Entry 7C7H (X-ray diffraction, 1.86 A resolution); this record covers chain A.

[Chain A]
Protein: Aldo-keto reductase family 1 member C3
Source organism: Homo sapiens
Notes: EC 1.3.1.20
Reference sequence: P42330 (AK1C3_HUMAN); residues 1-323 here = UniProt positions 1-323
Sequence (325 residues; numbered -1 to 323; the number before each row is that of its first residue; numbers below 1 keep their minus sign (Gly-1 is residue -1)):
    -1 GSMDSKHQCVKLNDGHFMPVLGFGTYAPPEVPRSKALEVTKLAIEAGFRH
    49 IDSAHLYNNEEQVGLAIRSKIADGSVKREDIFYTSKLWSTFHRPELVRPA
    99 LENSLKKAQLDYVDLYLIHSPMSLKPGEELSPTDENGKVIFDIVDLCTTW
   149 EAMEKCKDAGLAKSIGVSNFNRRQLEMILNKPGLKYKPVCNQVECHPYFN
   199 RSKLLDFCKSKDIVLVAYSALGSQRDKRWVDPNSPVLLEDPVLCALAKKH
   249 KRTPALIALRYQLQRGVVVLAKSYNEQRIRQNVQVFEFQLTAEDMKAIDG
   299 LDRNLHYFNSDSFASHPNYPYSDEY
Unresolved in the structure: -1 to 4, 321-323
Sequence notes: expression tag (-1 to 0)
Curated features (UniProtKB/Swiss-Prot):
  - active site: Tyr55 (Proton donor)
  - binding site (NADP(+)): Thr23, Tyr24, Asp50, Ser166, Asn167, Gln190, Tyr216 to Gln222, Lys270 to Tyr272, Arg276 to Asn280
  - binding site (substrate): His117
  - site: Leu54 (Important for substrate specificity), Lys84 (Lowers pKa of active site Tyr), Trp227 (Involved in ligand recognition and product release), Phe306 (Involved in ligand recognition and product release)
  - natural variant: Met175 (M175I: No effect on 17beta-HSD activity)
  - mutagenesis: Lys75 (K75E: No effect on 17beta-HSD activity), Arg226 (R226P: Decreases in the retinaldehyde reductase activity. 3-fold decrease in the kcat value, whereas the KM value does not vary; R226Q: Decrease in the retinaldehyde reductase activity ...)
Residues lining bound ligands:
  - FJU (2-azanylidene-N-(3-ethylphenyl)-8-oxidanyl-chromene-3-carboxamide): Tyr24, Leu54, Tyr55, Trp86, Ser87, His117, Ser118, Met120, Ser121, Leu122, Asn167, Trp227, Phe306, Phe311
  - NADP (NAP; NADP nicotinamide-adenine-dinucleotide phosphate): Gly22, Thr23, Tyr24, Asp50, Tyr55, Lys84, His117, Ser166, Asn167, Gln190, Tyr216, Ser217, Ala218, Leu219, Gly220, Ser221, Gln222, Leu236, Thr251, Ala253, Leu268, Ala269, Lys270, Ser271, Tyr272, Asn273, Arg276, Gln279, Asn280, Phe306

[Overview]
Chain A binds NADP and compound FJU. UniProt lists active-site residue Tyr55, 21 NADP+-binding residues,
substrate-binding residue His117 and 2 mutagenesis sites.
Chain A is Aldo-keto reductase family 1 member C3 (Homo sapiens); the structure, Crystal structures of AKR1C3
ternary complex with NADP+ and the chromene derivative 2l, was determined by X-ray diffraction, deposited
together with 7C7F and 7C7G.
